1FMI - chain A; structure by X-ray diffraction, 1.90 A resolution.

[Chain A]
Molecule: Endoplasmic reticulum alpha-mannosidase I
Organism: Homo sapiens
Notes: EC 3.2.1.113
UniProtKB: Q9UKM7 (MA1B1_HUMAN); residues 243-697 here correspond to UniProt positions 207-661 (UniProt number = residue number - 36)
Chain sequence (458 residues; each row starts with the number of its first residue; note: 1 number in that range is skipped by the numbering (no residue carries it; nothing is unmodelled there)):
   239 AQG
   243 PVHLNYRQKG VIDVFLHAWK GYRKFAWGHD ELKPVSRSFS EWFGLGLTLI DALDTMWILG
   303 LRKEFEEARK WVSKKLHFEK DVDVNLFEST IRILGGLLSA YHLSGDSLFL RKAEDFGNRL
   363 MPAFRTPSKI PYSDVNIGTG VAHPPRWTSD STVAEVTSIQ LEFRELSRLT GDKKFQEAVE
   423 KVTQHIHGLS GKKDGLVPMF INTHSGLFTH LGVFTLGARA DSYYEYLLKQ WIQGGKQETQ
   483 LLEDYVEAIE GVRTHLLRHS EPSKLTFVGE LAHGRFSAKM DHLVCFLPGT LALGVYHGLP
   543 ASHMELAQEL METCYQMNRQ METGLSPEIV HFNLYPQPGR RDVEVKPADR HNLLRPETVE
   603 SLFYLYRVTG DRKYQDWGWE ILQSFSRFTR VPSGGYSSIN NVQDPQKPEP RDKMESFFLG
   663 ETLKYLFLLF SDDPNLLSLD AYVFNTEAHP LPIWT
Unresolved in the structure: 389-390
Sequence notes: cloning artifact (239-241)
Disulfide bonds: C527-C556
Metal / ion sites: Ca2+ near T688 (its only coordinating residue here)

[Summary]
Chain A is Endoplasmic reticulum alpha-mannosidase I (Homo sapiens); the structure, Crystal structure of human
class I ALPHA1,2-mannosidase, was determined by X-ray diffraction, deposited together with 1FO2 and 1FO3.
